Entry 3H1J (X-ray diffraction, 3.00 A resolution); this record covers chains A and G of the 20 polymer chains in the assembly.

# Chain A
Molecule: Mitochondrial ubiquinol-cytochrome-C reductase complex core protein I
Source organism: Gallus gallus
Notes: EC 1.10.2.2
Amino-acid sequence (446 residues; row label = number of the first residue in the row):
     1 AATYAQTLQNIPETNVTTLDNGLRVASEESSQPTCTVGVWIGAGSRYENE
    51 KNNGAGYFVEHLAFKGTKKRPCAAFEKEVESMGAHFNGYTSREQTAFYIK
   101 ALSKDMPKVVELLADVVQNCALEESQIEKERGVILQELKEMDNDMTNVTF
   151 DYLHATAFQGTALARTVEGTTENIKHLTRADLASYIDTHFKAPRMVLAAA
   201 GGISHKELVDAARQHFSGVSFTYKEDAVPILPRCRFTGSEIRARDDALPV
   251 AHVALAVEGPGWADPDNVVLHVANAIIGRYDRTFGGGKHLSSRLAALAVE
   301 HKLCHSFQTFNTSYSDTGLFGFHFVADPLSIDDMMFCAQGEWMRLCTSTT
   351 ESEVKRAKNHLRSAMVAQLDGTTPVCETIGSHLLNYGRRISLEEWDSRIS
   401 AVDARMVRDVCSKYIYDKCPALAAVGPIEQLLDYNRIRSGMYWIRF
Not modelled in the structure: 1, 445-446

# Chain G
Molecule: Mitochondrial ubiquinol-cytochrome C reductase ubiquinone-binding protein qp-C
Source organism: Gallus gallus
Notes: EC 1.10.2.2
Amino-acid sequence (81 residues; numbered 1 to 81; the number before each row is that of its first residue):
     1 GIHFGNLARVRHIITYSLSPFEQRAIPNIFSDALPNVWRRFSSQVFKVAP
    51 PFLGAYLLYSWGTQEFERLKRKNPADYENDQ

# How chain A and chain G interact
Residue-residue contacts - 42 pairs, chain A then chain G:
  Gln-159(A) with Leu-18(G)
  Thr-237(A) with Leu-18(G); Glu-22(G)
  Gly-238(A) with Leu-18(G); Ser-19(G), hydrogen bond (backbone-backbone); Glu-22(G)
  Ser-239(A) with Ser-17(G); Leu-18(G)
  Glu-240(A) with Thr-15(G); Tyr-16(G); Ser-17(G), hydrogen bond (backbone-backbone)
  Ile-241(A) with Ile-14(G), hydrophobic; Thr-15(G); Tyr-16(G), hydrophobic
  Arg-242(A) with Ile-13(G); Ile-14(G); Thr-15(G), hydrogen bond (backbone-backbone)
  Arg-244(A) with Ala-8(G), hydrogen bond (side chain-backbone); Val-10(G); Arg-11(G); His-12(G), hydrogen bond (backbone-backbone); Ile-13(G), hydrogen bond (backbone-backbone)
  Asp-245(A) with Val-10(G); Arg-11(G), salt bridge; His-12(G), salt bridge
  Asp-246(A) with Ala-8(G); Arg-9(G); Val-10(G), hydrogen bond (side chain-backbone)
  Ala-247(A) with Arg-9(G); Arg-11(G)
  Leu-329(A) with Gly-5(G)
  Cys-419(A) with Ser-19(G), hydrogen bond; Phe-21(G), hydrophobic
  Glu-429(A) with Gly-5(G), hydrogen bond (side chain-backbone); Asn-6(G), hydrogen bond (side chain-backbone); Leu-7(G), hydrogen bond (side chain-backbone); Ala-8(G)
  Gln-430(A) with Phe-4(G)
  Leu-432(A) with Phe-4(G), hydrophobic
  Tyr-434(A) with Ser-19(G)
  Asn-435(A) with Pro-20(G)
  Arg-438(A) with Phe-21(G)
Interface residues without a listed pair, chain A (22 interface residues in all): Tyr-152, Phe-236, Ala-243
Interface residues without a listed pair, chain G (20 interface residues in all): His-3

# Overview
22 residues of chain A face 20 of chain G across their interface; the contacts include 11 hydrogen bonds and 2
salt bridges. Polar contacts include Asp-245(A)/Arg-11(G), Asp-245(A)/His-12(G) and Arg-244(A)/Ala-8(G).
Chain A is Mitochondrial ubiquinol-cytochrome-C reductase complex core protein I and chain G is Mitochondrial
ubiquinol-cytochrome C reductase ubiquinone-binding protein qp-C, both from Gallus gallus; the structure,
Stigmatellin-bound cytochrome bc1 complex from chicken, was determined by X-ray diffraction (same publication
as 3H1H and 3H1I).
